PDB entry 5AY8 | X-ray diffraction, 2.80 A resolution | chains G and H of the 10 polymer chains in the assembly

# Chain G
Protein: Histone H2A type 1-B/E
Source organism: Homo sapiens
Reference sequence: P04908 (H2A1B_HUMAN); residues 0-129 here correspond to UniProt positions 1-130 (UniProt number = residue number + 1)
Sequence (133 residues; numbered -3 to 129; the number before each row is that of its first residue; numbers below 1 keep their minus sign (Gly-3 is residue -3)):
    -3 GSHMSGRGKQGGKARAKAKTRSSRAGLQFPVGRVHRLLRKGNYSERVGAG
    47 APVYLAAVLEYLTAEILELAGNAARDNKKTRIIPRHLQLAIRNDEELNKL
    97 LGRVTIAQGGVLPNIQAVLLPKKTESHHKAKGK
Disordered / not traced: -3 to 14, 119-129
Sequence notes: expression tag (-3 to -1)
Swiss-Prot annotation at these positions:
  - modified residue: Ser1 (N-acetylserine), Arg3 (Citrulline), Lys5 (N6-(2-hydroxyisobutyryl)lysine), Lys9 (N6-(2-hydroxyisobutyryl)lysine), Lys13 (N6-(beta-hydroxybutyryl)lysine), Lys36 (N6-(2-hydroxyisobutyryl)lysine), Lys74 (N6-(2-hydroxyisobutyryl)lysine), Lys75 (N6-(2-hydroxyisobutyryl)lysine), Lys95 (N6-(2-hydroxyisobutyryl)lysine), Gln104 (N5-methylglutamine), Lys118 (N6-(2-hydroxyisobutyryl)lysine), Lys119 (N6-crotonyllysine), Thr120 (Phosphothreonine), Lys125 (N6-crotonyllysine)
  - cross-link (Glycyl lysine isopeptide (Lys-Gly)): Lys13 (interchain with G-Cter in ubiquitin), Lys15 (interchain with G-Cter in ubiquitin), Lys119 (interchain with G-Cter in ubiquitin)

# Chain H
Protein: Histone H2B type 1-J
Source organism: Homo sapiens
Reference sequence: P06899 (H2B1J_HUMAN); residues 0-125 here correspond to UniProt positions 1-126 (UniProt number = residue number + 1)
Sequence (129 residues; row label = number of the first residue in the row; numbers below 1 keep their minus sign (Gly-3 is residue -3)):
    -3 GSHMPEPAKSAPAPKKGSKKAVTKAQKKDGKKRKRSRKESYSIYVYKVLK
    47 QVHPDTGISSKAMGIMNSFVNDIFERIAGEASRLAHYNKRSTITSREIQT
    97 AVRLLLPGELAKHAVSEGTKAVTKYTSAK
Disordered / not traced: -3 to 32, 125
Sequence notes: expression tag (-3 to -1)
Swiss-Prot annotation at these positions:
  - modified residue: Pro1 (N-acetylproline), Glu2 (ADP-ribosyl glutamic acid), Lys5 (N6-(2-hydroxyisobutyryl)lysine), Ser6 (ADP-ribosylserine), Lys11 (N6-(beta-hydroxybutyryl)lysine), Lys12 (N6-(2-hydroxyisobutyryl)lysine), Ser14 (Phosphoserine), Lys15 (N6-acetyllysine), Lys16 (N6-(beta-hydroxybutyryl)lysine), Lys20 (N6-(2-hydroxyisobutyryl)lysine), Lys23 (N6-(2-hydroxyisobutyryl)lysine), Lys24 (N6-(2-hydroxyisobutyryl)lysine), Lys34 (N6-(2-hydroxyisobutyryl)lysine), Glu35 (PolyADP-ribosyl glutamic acid), Ser36 (Phosphoserine), Lys43 (N6-(2-hydroxyisobutyryl)lysine), Lys46 (N6-(2-hydroxyisobutyryl)lysine), Lys57 (N6,N6-dimethyllysine), Arg79 (Dimethylated arginine), Lys85 (N6,N6,N6-trimethyllysine) and 6 more in UniProt
  - glycosylation: Ser112 (O-linked (GlcNAc) serine)
  - cross-link (Glycyl lysine isopeptide (Lys-Gly)): Lys5 (interchain with G-Cter in SUMO2), Lys20 (interchain with G-Cter in SUMO2), Lys34 (interchain with G-Cter in ubiquitin), Lys120 (interchain with G-Cter in ubiquitin)

# Chain G / chain H interface
Contacting residue pairs - 101 pairs, chain G then chain H:
  Arg17(G) - Tyr121(H)
  Arg20(G) - Lys120(H)
  Arg20(G) - Tyr121(H)
  Arg20(G) - Ala124(H)
  Ala21(G) - Ala117(H)
  Ala21(G) - Lys120(H)
  Gly22(G) - Lys120(H)
  Gln24(G) - Tyr40(H)
  Gln24(G) - Lys43(H)
  Gln24(G) - Gln47(H)
  Phe25(G) - Tyr40(H)
  Phe25(G) - Val44(H)  hydrophobic
  Pro26(G) - Tyr40(H)
  Arg29(G) - Glu35(H)  salt bridge
  Arg29(G) - Ser36(H)  hydrogen bond (side chain-backbone)
  Arg29(G) - Tyr40(H)
  Arg32(G) - Glu35(H)  salt bridge
  Leu33(G) - Glu35(H)
  Leu33(G) - Tyr37(H)
  Leu33(G) - Phe70(H)  hydrophobic
  Tyr39(G) - Phe70(H)
  Tyr39(G) - Ala74(H)
  Tyr39(G) - Ser78(H)  hydrogen bond (backbone-side chain)
  Tyr39(G) - Ile89(H)  hydrophobic
  Ser40(G) - Ser87(H)
  Ser40(G) - Ile89(H)
  Glu41(G) - Ser87(H)  hydrogen bond
  Arg42(G) - Ser87(H)  hydrogen bond (backbone-backbone)
  Arg42(G) - Thr88(H)
  Arg42(G) - Ile89(H)  hydrogen bond (backbone-backbone)
  Val43(G) - Ile89(H)
  Gly44(G) - Ile89(H)  hydrogen bond (backbone-backbone)
  Gly46(G) - Ser91(H)
  Gly46(G) - Val118(H)
  Ala47(G) - Ile89(H)
  Ala47(G) - Thr90(H)
  Ala47(G) - Ser91(H)
  Val49(G) - Ala117(H)
  Val49(G) - Val118(H)  hydrophobic
  Val49(G) - Tyr121(H)  hydrophobic
  Tyr50(G) - Ser91(H)
  Tyr50(G) - Ile94(H)  hydrophobic
  Tyr50(G) - Gln95(H)  hydrogen bond
  Tyr50(G) - Val111(H)
  Tyr50(G) - Gly114(H)
  Tyr50(G) - Thr115(H)
  Tyr50(G) - Val118(H)
  Leu51(G) - Phe70(H)  hydrophobic
  Leu51(G) - Ile73(H)  hydrophobic
  Ala53(G) - Glu113(H)
  Ala53(G) - Gly114(H)
  Ala53(G) - Ala117(H)  hydrophobic
  Val54(G) - Ala110(H)
  Leu55(G) - Ile69(H)  hydrophobic
  Leu55(G) - Phe70(H)  hydrophobic
  Tyr57(G) - Leu106(H)  hydrophobic
  Tyr57(G) - His109(H)
  Tyr57(G) - Ala110(H)  hydrophobic
  Tyr57(G) - Glu113(H)
  Leu58(G) - Phe65(H)  hydrophobic
  Leu58(G) - Ile69(H)  hydrophobic
  Leu58(G) - Leu102(H)  hydrophobic
  Leu58(G) - Leu106(H)  hydrophobic
  Thr59(G) - Val66(H)
  Ala60(G) - Val44(H)  hydrophobic
  Ala60(G) - Val48(H)
  Ile62(G) - Met62(H)  hydrophobic
  Ile62(G) - Phe65(H)  hydrophobic
  Leu63(G) - Val41(H)
  Leu63(G) - Leu45(H)
  Leu63(G) - Val48(H)  hydrophobic
  Leu63(G) - His49(H)
  Glu64(G) - His49(H)  hydrogen bond (backbone-side chain)
  Gly67(G) - His49(H)
  Asn68(G) - His49(H)  hydrogen bond
  Thr76(G) - Thr52(H)
  Thr76(G) - Gly53(H)  hydrogen bond (backbone-backbone)
  Arg77(G) - Gly53(H)
  Arg77(G) - Ile54(H)
  Arg77(G) - Ser55(H)
  Ile78(G) - Thr52(H)
  Ile78(G) - Gly53(H)  hydrogen bond (backbone-backbone)
  Ile78(G) - Ile54(H)
  Ile78(G) - Ser55(H)  hydrogen bond (backbone-backbone)
  Ile78(G) - Ala58(H)
  Ile79(G) - Ala58(H)
  Pro80(G) - Ala58(H)
  Pro80(G) - Ile61(H)  hydrophobic
  Leu83(G) - Ala58(H)
  Leu83(G) - Ile61(H)  hydrophobic
  Leu83(G) - Met62(H)  hydrophobic
  Glu92(G) - Pro103(H)
  Glu92(G) - Gly104(H)
  Glu92(G) - Glu105(H)  hydrogen bond (side chain-backbone)
  Glu92(G) - Leu106(H)  hydrogen bond (side chain-backbone)
  Leu96(G) - Arg72(H)  hydrogen bond (backbone-side chain)
  Leu96(G) - Leu101(H)
  Leu97(G) - Phe65(H)  hydrophobic
  Leu97(G) - Arg72(H)
  Ile102(G) - Ile61(H)  hydrophobic
  Ala103(G) - Ile61(H)
Interface residues without a listed pair, chain G (52 interface residues in all): Leu23, Val30, Leu34, Glu56, Arg71, Leu93, Lys95, Val100
Interface residues without a listed pair, chain H (56 interface residues in all): Asp51, Lys57, Asp68, Glu71, Gly75, Val98

# Summary
Chain G and chain H form an interface of 52 and 56 residues respectively, with 15 hydrogen bonds and 2 salt
bridges. Polar pairs include Arg29(G)-Glu35(H), Arg32(G)-Glu35(H) and Arg29(G)-Ser36(H).
Chain G is Histone H2A type 1-B/E and chain H is Histone H2B type 1-J, both from Homo sapiens; the structure,
Crystal structure of human nucleosome containing H3.Y, was determined by X-ray diffraction.
